6MEB - chain A; structure by X-ray diffraction, 1.80 A resolution.

# Chain A
Protein: Replicase polyprotein 1ab
From: Bat coronavirus HKU4
Notes: fragment: macrodomain
Reference sequence: P0C6W3 (R1AB_BCHK4); residues 308-478 here correspond to UniProt positions 1154-1324 (UniProt number = residue number + 846)
Sequence (174 residues; each row starts with the number of its first residue):
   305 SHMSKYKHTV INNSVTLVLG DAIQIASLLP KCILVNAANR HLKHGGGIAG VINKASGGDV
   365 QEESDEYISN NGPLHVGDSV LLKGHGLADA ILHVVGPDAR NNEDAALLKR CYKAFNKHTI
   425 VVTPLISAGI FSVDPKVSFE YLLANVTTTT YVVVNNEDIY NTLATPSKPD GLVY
Disordered / not traced: 305-307, 470-478
Construct notes: expression tag (305-307)
Small-molecule neighbours: NAD (nicotinamide-adenine-dinucleotide): G324, D325, A326, I327, A341, A342, N343, K347, H348, G349, G350, G351, I352, A353, V355, R404, P428, L429, I430, S431, A432, G433, I434, F435, V457, V458, N459, I463
What the authors report for this chain:
  - binding site for NAD: A326, A341, K347, I352, A353, S431, F435
  - conformationally variable residues (loop rearrangement, side-chain flip): G349, G350, I434
  - mutagenesis - A326I, G351L, I434A: decreased catalytic activity

# In short
Bound to chain A: NAD. The paper reports a binding site for NAD at A326, A341 and K347 among others; A326I,
G351L and I434A reduce catalytic activity.
Chain A is Replicase polyprotein 1ab (Bat coronavirus HKU4); the structure, Crystal structure of Tylonycteris
bat coronavirus HKU4 macrodomain in complex with nicotinamide adenine dinucleotide (NAD+), was determined by
X-ray diffraction (same publication as 6MEA and 6MEN).
